Entry 4RSJ (X-ray diffraction, 3.50 A resolution); this record covers chains A and B.

Chain A (and B):
Protein: Chromosome partition protein Smc
From: Pyrococcus furiosus
Notes: fragment: Smc hinge; chain B of this document is another copy of the same molecule, construct and numbering; everything in this record applies to it too
Reference sequence: Q8TZY2 (SMC_PYRFU); residue numbers follow UniProt; this construct covers 445-720
Amino-acid sequence (276 residues; numbered 445 to 720; the number before each row is that of its first residue):
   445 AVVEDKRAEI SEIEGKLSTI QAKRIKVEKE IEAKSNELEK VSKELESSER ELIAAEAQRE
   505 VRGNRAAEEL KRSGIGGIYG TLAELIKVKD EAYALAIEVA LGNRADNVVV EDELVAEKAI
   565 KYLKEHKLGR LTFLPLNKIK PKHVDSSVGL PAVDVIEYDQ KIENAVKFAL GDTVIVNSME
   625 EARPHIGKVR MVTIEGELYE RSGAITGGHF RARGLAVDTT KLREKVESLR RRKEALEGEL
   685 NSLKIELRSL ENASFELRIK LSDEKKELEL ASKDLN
Disordered / not traced: 445, 655-658, 720 (chain B: 445-446, 658-660, 716-720)

How chain A and chain B interact:
Contacting residue pairs - 90 pairs, chain A then chain B:
  Arg494(A) - Glu493(B)  salt bridge
  Arg494(A) - Ile497(B)
  Arg494(A) - Arg674(B)
  Ile497(A) - Arg494(B)
  Ile497(A) - Ile497(B)  hydrophobic
  Ala498(A) - Ile497(B)  hydrophobic
  Ala498(A) - Ala501(B)  hydrophobic
  Ala501(A) - Gln502(B)
  Gln502(A) - Ala501(B)
  Gln502(A) - Val505(B)
  Val505(A) - Gln502(B)
  Val505(A) - Val505(B)  hydrophobic
  Arg506(A) - Val505(B)
  Glu542(A) - Arg574(B)  hydrogen bond (backbone-side chain)
  Val543(A) - Arg574(B)
  Asn547(A) - Asn547(B)
  Glu557(A) - Ile649(B)
  Ala560(A) - Ile649(B)  hydrophobic
  Ile564(A) - Ile649(B)  hydrophobic
  Ile564(A) - Thr650(B)
  Ile564(A) - Gly651(B)
  Ile564(A) - Gly652(B)
  Leu567(A) - Gly651(B)
  Lys568(A) - Glu641(B)  salt bridge
  Lys568(A) - His653(B)
  Lys571(A) - His653(B)
  Lys571(A) - Arg655(B)
  Leu572(A) - His653(B)
  Gly573(A) - Gly651(B)
  Gly573(A) - Gly652(B)
  Gly573(A) - His653(B)
  Arg574(A) - Leu539(B)
  Arg574(A) - Glu542(B)  salt bridge
  Arg574(A) - Val543(B)
  Arg574(A) - Thr650(B)
  Arg574(A) - Gly651(B)
  Arg574(A) - Gly652(B)
  Leu575(A) - Ile649(B)
  Leu575(A) - Thr650(B)
  Leu575(A) - Gly651(B)  hydrogen bond (backbone-backbone)
  Thr576(A) - Ile649(B)
  Thr576(A) - Thr650(B)  hydrogen bond
  Phe577(A) - Ala648(B)
  Phe577(A) - Ile649(B)  hydrogen bond (backbone-backbone)
  Pro579(A) - Gly647(B)
  Lys582(A) - Ser646(B)
  Ile583(A) - Ser646(B)
  Lys584(A) - Gly631(B)  hydrogen bond (side chain-backbone)
  Lys584(A) - Arg645(B)  hydrogen bond (side chain-backbone)
  Lys584(A) - Ser646(B)
  Phe612(A) - Ser646(B)
  Met623(A) - Glu561(B)
  Arg627(A) - Glu561(B)  salt bridge
  Gly631(A) - Lys584(B)  hydrogen bond (backbone-side chain)
  Glu641(A) - Ile564(B)
  Arg645(A) - Lys584(B)
  Ser646(A) - Lys582(B)
  Ser646(A) - Ile583(B)
  Ser646(A) - Lys584(B)  hydrogen bond (backbone-backbone)
  Ser646(A) - Phe612(B)
  Gly647(A) - Pro579(B)
  Gly647(A) - Lys582(B)
  Ala648(A) - Phe577(B)
  Ala648(A) - Leu578(B)  hydrophobic
  Ile649(A) - Thr576(B)
  Ile649(A) - Phe577(B)  hydrogen bond (backbone-backbone)
  Thr650(A) - Leu575(B)  hydrogen bond (side chain-backbone)
  Thr650(A) - Thr576(B)  hydrogen bond
  Gly651(A) - Leu567(B)
  Gly651(A) - Arg574(B)
  Gly651(A) - Leu575(B)  hydrogen bond (backbone-backbone)
  Gly652(A) - Ile564(B)
  Gly652(A) - Leu567(B)
  Gly652(A) - Lys568(B)
  Gly652(A) - Gly573(B)
  Gly652(A) - Arg574(B)
  His653(A) - Leu567(B)
  His653(A) - Lys571(B)
  His653(A) - Leu572(B)
  His653(A) - Gly573(B)  hydrogen bond (backbone-backbone)
  His653(A) - Arg574(B)
  Glu695(A) - Phe699(B)
  Phe699(A) - Phe699(B)
  Phe699(A) - Arg702(B)
  Arg702(A) - Ile703(B)
  Ile703(A) - Ser706(B)
  Ser706(A) - Ile703(B)
  Lys710(A) - Asp707(B)  hydrogen bond (side chain-backbone)
  Lys710(A) - Lys710(B)
  Lys710(A) - Glu711(B)  salt bridge
Other interface residues (no listed pair), chain A (51 interface residues in all): Glu504, Arg509, Leu578, Glu639, Phe654
Other interface residues (no listed pair), chain B (55 interface residues in all): Ala498, Glu504, Gly546, Glu557, Glu639, Gly640, Glu644, Phe654

Overview:
The interface between chain A and chain B involves 51 residues on one side and 55 on the other; the contacts
include 14 hydrogen bonds and 5 salt bridges. Polar contacts include Arg494(A)-Glu493(B), Lys568(A)-Glu641(B)
and Arg574(A)-Glu542(B).
Chain A and chain B are both Chromosome partition protein Smc (Pyrococcus furiosus); the structure, Pyrococcus
furiosus Smc hinge domain with an extended coiled coil, was determined by X-ray diffraction, deposited
together with 4RSI.
